Entry 2XHN (X-ray diffraction, 1.52 A resolution); this record covers chain B.

[Chain B]
Molecule: Rhamnogalacturonase B
Source organism: Aspergillus aculeatus
Notes: EC 4.2.2.10
UniProtKB: Q00019 (RHGB_ASPAC); residues 1-508 here correspond to UniProt positions 20-527 (UniProt number = residue number + 19)
Amino-acid sequence (508 residues; row label = number of the first residue in the row):
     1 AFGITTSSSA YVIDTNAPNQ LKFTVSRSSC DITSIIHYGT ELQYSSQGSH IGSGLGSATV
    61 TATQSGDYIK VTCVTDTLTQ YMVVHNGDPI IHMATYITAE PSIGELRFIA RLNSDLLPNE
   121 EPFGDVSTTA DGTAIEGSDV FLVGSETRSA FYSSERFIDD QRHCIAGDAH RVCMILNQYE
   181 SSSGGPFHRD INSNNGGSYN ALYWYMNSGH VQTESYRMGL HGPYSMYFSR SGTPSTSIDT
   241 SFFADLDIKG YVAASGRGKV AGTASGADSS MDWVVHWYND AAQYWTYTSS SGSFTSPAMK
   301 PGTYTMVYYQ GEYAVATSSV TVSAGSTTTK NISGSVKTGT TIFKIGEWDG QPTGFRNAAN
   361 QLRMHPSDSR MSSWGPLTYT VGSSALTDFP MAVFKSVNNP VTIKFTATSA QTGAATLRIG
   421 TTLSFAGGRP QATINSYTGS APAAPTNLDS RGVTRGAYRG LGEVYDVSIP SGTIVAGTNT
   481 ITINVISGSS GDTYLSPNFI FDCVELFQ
Cystine bridges: C30-C73, C164-C173
Differences from the reference sequence: engineered mutation A150 (Lys169 in Q00019)
Bound ions: Ca2+: E347, D349, Q351, D502
UniProt features mapped onto this chain:
  - glycosylation: N331 (N-linked (GlcNAc...) asparagine)

[Overview]
The Ca2+ site is built by E347, D349, Q351 and D502.
Chain B is Rhamnogalacturonase B (Aspergillus aculeatus); the structure, Rhamnogalacturonan lyase from
Aspergillus aculeatus K150A active site mutant, was determined by X-ray diffraction together with 3NJV and
3NJX from the same study.
